Entry 7U9P (electron microscopy, 3.50 A resolution); this record covers chains A and L of the 4 polymer chains in the assembly.

[Chain A]
Molecule: Spike glycoprotein
Source organism: Severe acute respiratory syndrome coronavirus 2
Notes: fragment: Receptor-binding domain
UniProtKB: P0DTC2 (SPIKE_SARS2); residues 14-1208 here = UniProt positions 14-1208
Amino-acid sequence (1275 residues; numbered 14 to 1288; the number before each row is that of its first residue):
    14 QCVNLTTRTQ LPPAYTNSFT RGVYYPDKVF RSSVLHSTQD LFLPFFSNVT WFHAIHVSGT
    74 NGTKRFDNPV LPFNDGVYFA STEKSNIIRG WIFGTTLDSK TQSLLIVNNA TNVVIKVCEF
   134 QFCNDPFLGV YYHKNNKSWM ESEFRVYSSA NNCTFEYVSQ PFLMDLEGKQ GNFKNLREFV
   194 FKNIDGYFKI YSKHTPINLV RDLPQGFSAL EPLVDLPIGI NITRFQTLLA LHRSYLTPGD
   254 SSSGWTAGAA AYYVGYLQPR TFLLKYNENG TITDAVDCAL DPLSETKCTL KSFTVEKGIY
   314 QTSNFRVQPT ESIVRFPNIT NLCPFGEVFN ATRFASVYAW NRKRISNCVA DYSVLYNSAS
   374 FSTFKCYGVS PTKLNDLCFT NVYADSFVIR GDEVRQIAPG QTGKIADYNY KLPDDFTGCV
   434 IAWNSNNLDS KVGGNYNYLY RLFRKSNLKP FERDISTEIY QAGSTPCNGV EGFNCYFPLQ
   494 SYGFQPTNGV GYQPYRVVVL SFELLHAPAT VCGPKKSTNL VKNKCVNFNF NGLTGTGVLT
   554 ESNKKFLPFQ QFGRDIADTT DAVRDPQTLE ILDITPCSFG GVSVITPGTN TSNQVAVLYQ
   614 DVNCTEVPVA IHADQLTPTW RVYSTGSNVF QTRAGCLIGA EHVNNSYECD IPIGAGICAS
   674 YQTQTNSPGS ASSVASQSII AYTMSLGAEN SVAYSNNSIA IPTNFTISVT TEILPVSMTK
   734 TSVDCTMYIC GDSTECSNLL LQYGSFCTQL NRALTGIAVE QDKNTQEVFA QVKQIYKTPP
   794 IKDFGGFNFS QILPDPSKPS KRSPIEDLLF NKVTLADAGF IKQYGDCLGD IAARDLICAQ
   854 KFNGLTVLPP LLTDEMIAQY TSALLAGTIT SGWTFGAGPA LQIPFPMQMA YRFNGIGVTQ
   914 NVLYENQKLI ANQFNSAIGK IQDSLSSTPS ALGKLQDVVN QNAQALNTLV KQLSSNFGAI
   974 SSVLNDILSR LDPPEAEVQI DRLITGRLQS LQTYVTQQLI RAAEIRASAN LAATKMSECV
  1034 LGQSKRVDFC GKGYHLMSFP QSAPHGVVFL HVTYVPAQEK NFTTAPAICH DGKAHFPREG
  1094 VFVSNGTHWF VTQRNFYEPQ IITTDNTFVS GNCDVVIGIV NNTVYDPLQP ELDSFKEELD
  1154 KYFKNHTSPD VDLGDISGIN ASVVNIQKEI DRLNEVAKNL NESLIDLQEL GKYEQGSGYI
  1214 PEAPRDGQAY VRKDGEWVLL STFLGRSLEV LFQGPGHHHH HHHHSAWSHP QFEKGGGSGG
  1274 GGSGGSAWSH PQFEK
Disordered / not traced: 14-319, 518-520, 591-1288
Differences from the reference sequence: conflict Gly682 (Arg in P0DTC2), Ser683 (Arg in P0DTC2), Ser685 (Arg in P0DTC2), Pro817 (Phe in P0DTC2), Pro892 (Ala in P0DTC2), Pro899 (Ala in P0DTC2), Pro942 (Ala in P0DTC2), Pro986 (Lys in P0DTC2), Pro987 (Val in P0DTC2); expression tag (1209-1288)
Disulfide bonds: Cys336-Cys361, Cys379-Cys432, Cys391-Cys525, Cys480-Cys488, Cys538-Cys590
Glycans and other covalent adducts: N-acetylglucosamine (NAG) linked to Asn343
Swiss-Prot annotation at these positions:
  - region: Asn280 to Cys301 (Putative superantigen), Arg403 to Asp405 (Integrin-binding motif), Asn448 to Phe456 (Immunodominant HLA epitope recognized by the CD8+), Pro681, Ala684 (Putative superantigen), Ser816 to Tyr837 (Fusion peptide 1), Lys835 to Phe855 (Fusion peptide 2), Asp1163 to Glu1202 (Heptad repeat 2)
  - site: Arg815, Ser816 (Cleavage)
  - glycosylation: Asn17 (N-linked (GlcNAc...) (complex) asparagine), Asn61 (N-linked (GlcNAc...) (hybrid) asparagine), Asn74 (N-linked (GlcNAc...) (complex) asparagine), Asn122 (N-linked (GlcNAc...) (hybrid) asparagine), Asn149 (N-linked (GlcNAc...) (complex) asparagine), Asn165 (N-linked (GlcNAc...) (complex) asparagine), Asn234 (N-linked (GlcNAc...) (high mannose) asparagine), Asn282 (N-linked (GlcNAc...) (complex) asparagine), Thr323 (O-linked (GalNAc) threonine), Ser325 (O-linked (HexNAc...) serine), Asn331 (N-linked (GlcNAc...) (complex) asparagine), Asn343 (N-linked (GlcNAc...) (complex) asparagine), Asn603 (N-linked (GlcNAc...) (hybrid) asparagine), Asn616 (N-linked (GlcNAc...) (complex) asparagine), Asn657 (N-linked (GlcNAc...) (complex) asparagine), Thr676 (O-linked (GlcNAc...) threonine), Thr678 (O-linked (GlcNAc...) threonine), Asn709 (N-linked (GlcNAc...) (high mannose) asparagine), Asn717 (N-linked (GlcNAc...) (hybrid) asparagine), Asn801 (N-linked (GlcNAc...) (hybrid) asparagine) and 6 more in UniProt
  - natural variant: Leu18 (L18F: In strain: Beta/B.1.351, Gamma/P.1 and 1 more), Thr19 (T19I: In strain: Omicron/BQ.1.1, Omicron/XBB.1.5 and 1 more; T19R: In strain: Delta/B.1.617.2, Omicron/BA.2 and 4 more), Thr20 (T20N: In strain: Gamma/P.1), Leu24 to Ala27 (sequence variant, change not given here; In strain: Omicron/BA.2, Omicron/BA.2.12.1 and 6 more), Pro26 (P26S: In strain: Gamma/P.1), Gln52 (Q52H: In strain: Omicron/EG.5.1), Ala67 (A67V: In strain: Eta/B.1.525, Omicron/BA.1), His69 to Val70 (deletion: In strain: Alpha/B.1.1.7, Eta/B.1.525 and 5 more), Gly75 (G75V: In strain: Lambda/C.37), Thr76 (T76I: In strain: Lambda/C.37), Asp80 (D80A: In strain: Beta/B.1.351), Val83 (V83A: In strain: Omicron/XBB.1.5, Omicron/EG.5.1), 80 further natural variant entries in UniProt
  - mutagenesis: His69 to Val70 (Increased incorporation of cleaved spike into virions), Asn121 (N121Q: Partial loss of biliverdin affinity), Arg190 (R190K: Partial loss of biliverdin affinity), Asn234 (N234Q: Increased resistance to neutralizing antibodies), Asn331 (N331Q: Reduced viral infectivity), Asn343 (N343Q: Reduced viral infectivity), Leu452 (L452R: Increased resistance to neutralizing antibodies. Decreases HLA binding to NF9 epitope. Increased binding affinity to human ACE2), Tyr453 (Y453F: Decreased HLA binding to NF9 epitope. Increased binding affinity to human ACE2), Ala475 (A475V: Increased resistance to neutralizing antibodies), Val483 (V483A: Increased resistance to neutralizing antibodies), Glu484 (E484D: Increased replication in human TMEM106B overexpressing cells), Phe490 (F490L: Increased resistance to neutralizing antibodies and human covalescent sera neutralization), 12 further mutagenesis entries in UniProt
From the paper describing this entry:
  - post-translational modification sites: Asn343

[Chain L]
Molecule: NA8 Fab light chain
Source organism: Homo sapiens
Notes: antibody fragment or engineered binder
Amino-acid sequence (214 residues; numbered 1 to 214; the number before each row is that of its first residue):
     1 ELQMTQSPSS LSASVGDRVT ITCRASQSIS SYLNWYQQKP GKAPKLLIYA ASSLQSGVPS
    61 RFSGSGSGTD FTLTISSLQP EDFATYYCQQ SYSTPYTFGQ GTKLEIKRTV AAPSVFIFPP
   121 SDEQLKSGTA SVVCLLNNFY PREAKVQWKV DNALQSGNSQ ESVTEQDSKD STYSLSSTLT
   181 LSKADYEKHK VYACEVTHQG LSSPVTKSFN RGEC
Disordered / not traced: 1, 121-131, 146-158, 179-214
Disulfide bonds: Cys23-Cys88

[Chain A / chain L interface]
Pairs across the interface - 10 pairs, chain A then chain L:
  Thr345(A) - Ser53(L)
  Arg346(A) - Ser31(L)  hydrogen bond (side chain-backbone)
  Arg346(A) - Tyr32(L)
  Arg346(A) - Ala50(L)
  Leu441(A) - Tyr32(L)
  Asp442(A) - Tyr32(L)
  Lys444(A) - Tyr32(L)
  Lys444(A) - Ser91(L)  hydrogen bond (side chain-backbone)
  Lys444(A) - Tyr92(L)
  Val445(A) - Tyr92(L)
Also at the interface, not in a pair above, chain A (9 interface residues in all): Asn440, Ser443, Gly446
Also at the interface, not in a pair above, chain L (9 interface residues in all): Ser30, Ser93, Tyr96
From the paper, about this interface:
  - epitope / paratope residues, chain A: Lys444(A)

[Overview]
Chain A and chain L each contribute 9 residues to their interface; the contacts include 2 hydrogen bonds.
Polar pairs include Arg346(A)-Ser31(L) and Lys444(A)-Ser91(L). N-acetylglucosamine is covalently linked to
Asn343(A). From UniProt: 24 mutagenesis sites on chain A. The paper reports the epitope/paratope residue
Lys444(A); a modification site at Asn343(A).
Chain A is Spike glycoprotein (Severe acute respiratory syndrome coronavirus 2) and chain L is NA8 Fab light
chain (Homo sapiens); the structure, SARS-CoV-2 spike trimer RBD in complex with Fab NA8, was determined by
electron microscopy.
